PDB entry 6ILW | X-ray diffraction, 1.57 A resolution | chain A

== Chain A ==
Protein: Poly(ethylene terephthalate) hydrolase
From: Ideonella sakaiensis (strain 201-F6)
Notes: EC 3.1.1.101
UniProt: A0A0K8P6T7 (PETH_IDESA); residues 28-290 here = UniProt positions 28-290
Chain sequence (270 residues; each row starts with the number of its first residue):
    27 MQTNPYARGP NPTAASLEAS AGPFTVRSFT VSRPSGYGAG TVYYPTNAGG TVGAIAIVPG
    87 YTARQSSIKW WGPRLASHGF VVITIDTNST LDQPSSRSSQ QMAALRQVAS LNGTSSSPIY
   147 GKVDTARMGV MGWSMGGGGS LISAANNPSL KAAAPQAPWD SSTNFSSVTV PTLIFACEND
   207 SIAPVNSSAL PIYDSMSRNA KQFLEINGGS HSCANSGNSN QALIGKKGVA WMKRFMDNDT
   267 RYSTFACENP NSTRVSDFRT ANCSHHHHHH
Unresolved in the structure: 27-28, 294-296
Differences from the reference sequence: expression tag (27, 291-296)
Disulfides: Cys203-Cys239, Cys273-Cys289
Metal / ion sites: Na+ near Pro60 (its only coordinating residue here)

== Summary ==
Chain A is Poly(ethylene terephthalate) hydrolase (Ideonella sakaiensis (strain 201-F6)); the structure,
Crystal structure of PETase from Ideonella sakaiensis, was determined by X-ray diffraction (same publication
as 6ILX).
